Entry 8QKT (X-ray diffraction, 3.26 A resolution); this record covers chains HHH and III of the 10 polymer chains in the assembly.

Chain HHH:
Molecule: Histone H2B type 1-J
Organism: Homo sapiens
UniProt: P06899 (H2B1J_HUMAN); residues 26-122 here correspond to UniProt positions 30-126 (UniProt number = residue number + 4)
Chain sequence (97 residues; row label = number of the first residue in the row):
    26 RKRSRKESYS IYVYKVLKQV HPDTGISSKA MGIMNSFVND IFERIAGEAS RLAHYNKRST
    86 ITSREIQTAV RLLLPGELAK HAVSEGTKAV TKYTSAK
Swiss-Prot annotation at these positions:
  - modified residue: Lys31 (N6-(2-hydroxyisobutyryl)lysine), Glu32 (PolyADP-ribosyl glutamic acid), Ser33 (Phosphoserine), Lys40 (N6-(2-hydroxyisobutyryl)lysine), Lys43 (N6-(2-hydroxyisobutyryl)lysine), Lys54 (N6,N6-dimethyllysine), Arg76 (Dimethylated arginine), Lys82 (N6,N6,N6-trimethyllysine), Arg83 (Omega-N-methylarginine), Arg89 (Omega-N-methylarginine), Lys105 (N6-(2-hydroxyisobutyryl)lysine), Thr112 (Phosphothreonine), Lys113 (N6-(2-hydroxyisobutyryl)lysine), Lys117 (N6-(2-hydroxyisobutyryl)lysine)
  - glycosylation: Ser109 (O-linked (GlcNAc) serine)
  - cross-link (Glycyl lysine isopeptide (Lys-Gly)): Lys31 (interchain with G-Cter in ubiquitin), Lys117 (interchain with G-Cter in ubiquitin)

Chain III:
Molecule: 167-nt DNA strand
Organism: synthetic construct
Sequence (167 nucleotides; each row starts with the number of its first residue; numbers below 1 keep their minus sign (DA-83 is residue -83)):
   -83 ATCTTTTTTT TTTCACAATC CCGGTGCCGA GGCCGCTCAA TTGGTCGTAG ACAGCTCTAG
   -23 CACCGCTTAA ACGCACGTAC GGAATCCGTA CGTGCGTTTA AGCGGTGCTA GAGCTGTCTA
    37 CGACCAATTG AGCGGCCTCG GCACCGGGAT TGTGAAAAAA AAAAGAT
Ion coordination: Mn2+ site 1 near DG-61 (its only coordinating residue here); Mn2+ site 2 near DG-49 (its only coordinating residue here); Mn2+ site 3 near DG-34 (its only coordinating residue here); Mn2+ site 4 near DG-3 (its only coordinating residue here); Mn2+ site 5 near DG20 (its only coordinating residue here); Mn2+ site 6 near DG27 (its only coordinating residue here); Mn2+ site 7 near DG38 (its only coordinating residue here); Mn2+ site 8 near DG50 (its only coordinating residue here)

How chain HHH and chain III interact:
Contacting residue pairs - 14 pairs, chain HHH then chain III:
  Arg26(HHH) - DC-27(III)  salt bridge to the phosphate
  Arg26(HHH) - DT-26(III)  salt bridge to the phosphate
  Arg28(HHH) - DG50(III)  phosphate contact
  Arg28(HHH) - DG51(III)  hydrogen bond to the phosphate
  Ser29(HHH) - DG50(III)  phosphate contact
  Arg30(HHH) - DC49(III)  sugar contact
  Arg30(HHH) - DG50(III)  phosphate contact
  Lys31(HHH) - DG50(III)  salt bridge to the phosphate
  Glu32(HHH) - DC49(III)  phosphate contact
  Ser33(HHH) - DC49(III)  phosphate contact
  Ile36(HHH) - DG48(III)  phosphate contact
  Ile36(HHH) - DC49(III)  phosphate contact
  Tyr37(HHH) - DG48(III)  hydrogen bond to the phosphate
  Lys40(HHH) - DG48(III)  salt bridge to the phosphate
Interface residues without a listed pair, chain HHH (12 interface residues in all): Lys27, Thr85
Interface residues without a listed pair, chain III (7 interface residues in all): DG38

Summary:
The interface between chain HHH and chain III involves 12 residues on one side and 7 on the other, with 2
hydrogen bonds and 4 salt bridges. Polar pairs include Arg28(HHH)-DG51(III), Tyr37(HHH)-DG48(III) and
Arg26(HHH)-DC-27(III).
Chain HHH is Histone H2B type 1-J (Homo sapiens) and chain III is a 167-nt DNA strand (synthetic construct);
the structure, Structure of a nucleosome composed of a palindromic 167-base pair blunt-ended DNA fragment, was
determined by X-ray diffraction.
